Entry 6TA1 (electron microscopy, 3.10 A resolution); this record covers chains A and K of the 12 polymer chains in the assembly.

Chain A (and K):
Protein: Fatty acid synthase subunit alpha
Organism: Saccharomyces cerevisiae (strain ATCC 204508 / S288c)
Notes: EC 2.3.1.86, 1.1.1.100, 2.3.1.41; chain K of this document is another copy of the same molecule, construct and numbering; everything in this record applies to it too
Reference sequence: P19097 (FAS2_YEAST); numbering as in UniProt (aligned over 1-1887)
Amino-acid sequence (1887 residues; row label = number of the first residue in the row):
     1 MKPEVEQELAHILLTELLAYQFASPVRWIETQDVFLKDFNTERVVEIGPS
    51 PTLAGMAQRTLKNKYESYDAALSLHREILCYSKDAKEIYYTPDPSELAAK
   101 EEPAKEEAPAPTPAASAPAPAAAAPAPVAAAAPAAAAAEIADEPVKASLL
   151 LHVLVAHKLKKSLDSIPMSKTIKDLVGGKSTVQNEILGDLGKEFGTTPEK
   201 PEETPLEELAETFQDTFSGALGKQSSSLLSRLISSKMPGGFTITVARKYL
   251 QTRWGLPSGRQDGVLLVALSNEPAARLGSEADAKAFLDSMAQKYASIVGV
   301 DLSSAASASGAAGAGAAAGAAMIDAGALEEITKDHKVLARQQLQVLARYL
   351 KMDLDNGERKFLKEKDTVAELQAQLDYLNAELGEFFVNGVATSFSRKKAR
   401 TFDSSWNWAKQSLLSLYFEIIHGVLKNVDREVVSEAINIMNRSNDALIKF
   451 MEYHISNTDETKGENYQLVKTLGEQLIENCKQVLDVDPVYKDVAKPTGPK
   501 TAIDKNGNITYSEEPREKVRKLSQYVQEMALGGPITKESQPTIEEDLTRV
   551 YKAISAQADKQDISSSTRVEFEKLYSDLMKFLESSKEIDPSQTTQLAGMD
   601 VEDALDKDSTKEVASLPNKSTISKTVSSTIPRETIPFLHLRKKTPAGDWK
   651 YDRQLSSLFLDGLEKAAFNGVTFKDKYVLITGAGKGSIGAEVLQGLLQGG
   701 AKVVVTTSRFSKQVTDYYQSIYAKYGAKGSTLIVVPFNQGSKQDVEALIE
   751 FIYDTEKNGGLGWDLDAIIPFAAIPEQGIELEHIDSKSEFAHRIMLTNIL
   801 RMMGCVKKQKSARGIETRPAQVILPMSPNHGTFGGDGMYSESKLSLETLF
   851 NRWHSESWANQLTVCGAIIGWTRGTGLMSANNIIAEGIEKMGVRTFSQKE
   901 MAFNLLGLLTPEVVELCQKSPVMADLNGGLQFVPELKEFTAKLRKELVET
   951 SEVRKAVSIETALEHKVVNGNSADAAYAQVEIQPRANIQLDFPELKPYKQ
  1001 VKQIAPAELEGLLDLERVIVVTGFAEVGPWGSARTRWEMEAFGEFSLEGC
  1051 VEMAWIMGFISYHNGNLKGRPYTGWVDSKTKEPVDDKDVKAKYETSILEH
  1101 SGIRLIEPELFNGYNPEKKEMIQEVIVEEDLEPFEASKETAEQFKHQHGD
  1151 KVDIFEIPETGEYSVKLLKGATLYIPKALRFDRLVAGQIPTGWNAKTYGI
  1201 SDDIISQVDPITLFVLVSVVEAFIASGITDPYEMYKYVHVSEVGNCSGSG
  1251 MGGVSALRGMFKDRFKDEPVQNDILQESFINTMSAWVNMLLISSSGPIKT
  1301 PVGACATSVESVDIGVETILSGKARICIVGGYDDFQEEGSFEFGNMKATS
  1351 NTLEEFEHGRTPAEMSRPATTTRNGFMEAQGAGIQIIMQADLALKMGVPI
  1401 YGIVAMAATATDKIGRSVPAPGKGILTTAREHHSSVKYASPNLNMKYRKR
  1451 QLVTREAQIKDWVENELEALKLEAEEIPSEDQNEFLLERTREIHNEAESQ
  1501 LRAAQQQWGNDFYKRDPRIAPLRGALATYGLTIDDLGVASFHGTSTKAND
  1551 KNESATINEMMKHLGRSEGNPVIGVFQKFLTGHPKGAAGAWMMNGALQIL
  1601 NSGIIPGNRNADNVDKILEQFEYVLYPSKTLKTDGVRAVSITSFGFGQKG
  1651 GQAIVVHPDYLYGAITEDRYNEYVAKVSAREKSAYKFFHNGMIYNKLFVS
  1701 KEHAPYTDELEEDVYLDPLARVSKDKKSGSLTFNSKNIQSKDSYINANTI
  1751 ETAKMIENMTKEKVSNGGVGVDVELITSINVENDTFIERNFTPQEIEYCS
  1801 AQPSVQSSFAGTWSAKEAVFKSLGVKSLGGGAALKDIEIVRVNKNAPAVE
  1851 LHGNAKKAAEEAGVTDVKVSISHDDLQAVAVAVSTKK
Unresolved in the structure: 95-139, 303-327, 540-602, 1745-1746, 1767, 1887
Modified / non-standard residues: Ser1440 (phosphoserine; SEP)
UniProt features mapped onto this chain:
  - active site (For beta-ketoacyl synthase activity): Cys1305, His1542, His1583
  - binding site (acetyl-CoA): Asp1772 to Glu1774, Tyr1798, Ser1808, Glu1817 to Ser1827, Arg1841 to Lys1844, Ile1871 to His1873
  - binding site (Mg(2+)): Asp1772, Val1773, Glu1774, Ser1872, His1873
  - modified residue: Ser50 (Phosphoserine), Ser180 (O-(pantetheine 4'-phosphoryl)serine), Ser523 (Phosphoserine), Ser958 (Phosphoserine), Ser1440 (Phosphoserine)
  - cross-link: Lys37 (Glycyl lysine isopeptide (Lys-Gly) (interchain with G-Cter in ubiquitin))
  - mutagenesis: Gly1250 (G1250S: Cerulenin-resistance), Val1769 (V1769D: Does not affect oligomerization; when associated with S-1771 and L-1773 or S-1771; L-1773; S-1879 and E-1881), Gly1770 (G1770D: Loss of transferase activity), Val1771 (V1771S: Does not affect oligomerization but lacks transferase activity; when associated with D-1769 and L-1773 or D-1769; L-1773; S-1879 and E-1881), Asp1772 (D1772S: Loss of transferase activity; when associated with S-1774), Val1773 (V1773L: Does not affect oligomerization but lacks transferase activity; when associated with D-1769 and S-1771 or D-1769; S-1771; S-1879 and E-1881), Glu1774 (E1774S: Loss of transferase activity; when associated with S-1772), Arg1841 (R1841A: Loss off transferase activity), Val1879 (V1879S: Does not affect oligomerization but lacks transferase activity; when associated with D-1769; S-1771; L-1773 and E-1881), Val1881 (V1881E: Does not affect oligomerization but lacks transferase activity; when associated with D-1769; S-1771; L-1773 and S-1879)
Residues lining bound ligands: NADPH (NDP; NADPH dihydro-nicotinamide-adenine-dinucleotide phosphate): Gly682, Ala683, Gly684, Ser687, Ile688, Thr706, Thr707, Ser708, Arg709, Asn738, Gln739, Gly740, Phe771, Ala772, Ala773, Ile774, Phe790, Ile794, Pro825, Met826, Ser827, Tyr839, Lys843, Ile869, Gly870, Thr872, Thr875, Gly876, Leu877, Met878
What the authors report for this chain:
  - post-translational modification sites: Ser1440
  - contacts within the chain: Ser1440-Asp1516, Ser1440-Arg1518
  - catalytic residues: Tyr839
  - binding site for NADPH: Tyr839
  - mutagenesis - Y839F: abolished catalytic activity (citing earlier work)

Interface between chain A and chain K:
Contacting residue pairs (324):
  Glu1016(A) with Arg1515(K), salt bridge
  Glu1117(A) with His1146(K)
  Lys1118(A) with His1146(K), hydrogen bond (side chain-backbone); Gln1147(K)
  Glu1120(A) with Gln1147(K); Phe1265(K)
  Met1121(A) with Phe1265(K); Asp1267(K)
  Ile1122(A) with Ile1122(K), hydrophobic; Tyr1174(K), hydrophobic; Phe1265(K), hydrogen bond (backbone-backbone); Lys1266(K)
  Gln1123(A) with Thr1140(K); Phe1144(K)
  Glu1128(A) with Pro1133(K)
  Leu1131(A) with Leu1131(K), hydrophobic
  Pro1133(A) with Glu1128(K)
  Phe1134(A) with Ile1175(K), hydrophobic
  Thr1140(A) with Gln1123(K)
  Gln1143(A) with Lys1177(K); Ala1178(K), hydrogen bond (backbone-backbone)
  Phe1144(A) with Gln1123(K); Ile1175(K), hydrophobic; Pro1176(K); Lys1177(K)
  His1146(A) with Glu1117(K); Lys1118(K), hydrogen bond (backbone-side chain); Arg1180(K)
  Gln1147(A) with Lys1118(K); Glu1120(K); Pro1176(K); Lys1177(K), hydrogen bond (side chain-backbone); Ala1178(K)
  His1148(A) with Ile1175(K); Pro1176(K), hydrogen bond (side chain-backbone)
  Leu1167(A) with Ile1175(K), hydrophobic
  Thr1172(A) with Pro1176(K)
  Leu1173(A) with Leu1173(K), hydrophobic; Ile1175(K), hydrophobic
  Tyr1174(A) with Ile1122(K), hydrophobic; Tyr1174(K), hydrogen bond (backbone-backbone); Pro1176(K), hydrophobic
  Ile1175(A) with Phe1134(K), hydrophobic; Phe1144(K), hydrophobic; His1148(K); Leu1167(K), hydrophobic; Leu1173(K), hydrophobic
  Pro1176(A) with Phe1144(K); Gln1147(K); His1148(K), hydrogen bond (backbone-side chain); Thr1172(K); Tyr1174(K), hydrophobic
  Lys1177(A) with Gln1143(K); Phe1144(K); Gln1147(K), hydrogen bond (backbone-side chain)
  Ala1178(A) with Gln1143(K), hydrogen bond (backbone-backbone); Gln1147(K)
  Arg1180(A) with His1146(K)
  Ser1241(A) with Thr1427(K); Arg1430(K)
  Glu1242(A) with Arg1430(K), salt bridge
  Met1251(A) with Leu1275(K), hydrophobic; Phe1279(K), hydrophobic
  Val1254(A) with Phe1261(K), hydrophobic
  Leu1257(A) with Leu1257(K), hydrophobic; Phe1261(K), hydrophobic
  Arg1258(A) with Phe1261(K)
  Met1260(A) with Glu1342(K)
  Phe1261(A) with Val1254(K), hydrophobic; Leu1257(K), hydrophobic; Arg1258(K); Phe1261(K), hydrophobic; Lys1262(K); Glu1338(K)
  Lys1262(A) with Phe1261(K); Phe1265(K)
  Arg1264(A) with Phe1341(K); Glu1342(K), salt bridge; Asn1345(K)
  Phe1265(A) with Glu1120(K); Met1121(K); Ile1122(K), hydrogen bond (backbone-backbone); Lys1262(K); Lys1266(K)
  Lys1266(A) with Ile1122(K); Phe1265(K)
  Asp1267(A) with Met1121(K)
  Asn1272(A) with Asn1345(K); Met1346(K)
  Ile1274(A) with Glu1342(K)
  Leu1275(A) with Met1251(K), hydrophobic; Glu1342(K); Phe1343(K), hydrophobic
  Gln1276(A) with Val1418(K)
  Phe1279(A) with Met1251(K), hydrophobic; Ala1304(K), hydrophobic
  Ile1280(A) with Ile1280(K), hydrophobic
  Asn1281(A) with Val1302(K); Gly1303(K), hydrogen bond (side chain-backbone); Ala1304(K); Phe1646(K), hydrogen bond (side chain-backbone); Lys1649(K)
  Ala1285(A) with Gln1648(K)
  Asn1288(A) with Thr1411(K); Lys1413(K); Ile1414(K); Gln1648(K)
  Met1289(A) with Ile1414(K); Gly1415(K); Arg1416(K); Ser1417(K); Val1418(K), hydrophobic; Gln1648(K)
  Leu1290(A) with Arg1416(K)
  Leu1291(A) with Ile1414(K)
  Ile1292(A) with Ile1414(K)
  Ser1293(A) with Lys1413(K); Ile1414(K)
  Ser1294(A) with Thr1411(K); Asp1412(K)
  Ser1295(A) with Ala1410(K); Thr1411(K), hydrogen bond (side chain-backbone); Asp1412(K)
  Gly1296(A) with Thr1409(K); Ala1410(K); Thr1411(K), hydrogen bond (backbone-side chain)
  Pro1297(A) with Thr1409(K)
  Ile1298(A) with Glu1310(K); Thr1409(K); Thr1411(K); Lys1649(K), hydrogen bond (backbone-side chain)
  Lys1299(A) with Glu1310(K); Asp1313(K), salt bridge; Ile1314(K); Thr1409(K)
  Thr1300(A) with Thr1300(K); Pro1301(K); Val1302(K), hydrogen bond (backbone-backbone); Glu1310(K), hydrogen bond (backbone-side chain); Lys1649(K)
  Pro1301(A) with Thr1300(K)
  Val1302(A) with Asn1281(K); Thr1300(K), hydrogen bond (backbone-backbone); Val1302(K), hydrophobic
  Gly1303(A) with Asn1281(K), hydrogen bond (backbone-side chain)
  Ala1304(A) with Phe1279(K), hydrophobic; Asn1281(K)
  Glu1310(A) with Ile1298(K); Lys1299(K); Thr1300(K), hydrogen bond (side chain-backbone)
  Asp1313(A) with Lys1299(K), salt bridge; Lys1323(K), salt bridge
  Ile1314(A) with Lys1299(K)
  Glu1317(A) with Glu1317(K); Ser1321(K), hydrogen bond; Lys1323(K), salt bridge
  Ser1321(A) with Glu1317(K), hydrogen bond
  Lys1323(A) with Asp1313(K), salt bridge; Glu1317(K), salt bridge; Ala1407(K), hydrogen bond (side chain-backbone)
  Glu1338(A) with Phe1261(K)
  Phe1341(A) with Arg1264(K)
  Glu1342(A) with Met1260(K); Arg1264(K), salt bridge; Ile1274(K); Leu1275(K)
  Phe1343(A) with Leu1275(K), hydrophobic
  Asn1345(A) with Arg1264(K); Asn1272(K)
  Met1346(A) with Asn1272(K)
  Ala1407(A) with Lys1323(K), hydrogen bond (backbone-side chain)
  Thr1409(A) with Gly1296(K); Pro1297(K); Ile1298(K); Lys1299(K)
  Ala1410(A) with Ser1295(K); Gly1296(K)
  Thr1411(A) with Asn1288(K); Ser1294(K); Ser1295(K), hydrogen bond (backbone-side chain); Gly1296(K), hydrogen bond (side chain-backbone); Ile1298(K)
  Asp1412(A) with Ser1294(K); Ser1295(K); Tyr1706(K); Tyr1715(K)
  Lys1413(A) with Asn1288(K); Ser1293(K); Tyr1706(K); Asp1708(K), salt bridge; Glu1711(K), salt bridge
  Ile1414(A) with Asn1288(K); Met1289(K); Leu1291(K); Ile1292(K); Ser1293(K)
  Gly1415(A) with Met1289(K)
  Arg1416(A) with Met1289(K); Leu1290(K); Lys1701(K)
  Ser1417(A) with Met1289(K)
  Val1418(A) with Gln1276(K); Met1289(K), hydrophobic
  Lys1423(A) with Glu1712(K), salt bridge; Tyr1715(K)
  Leu1426(A) with Tyr1715(K), hydrophobic; Leu1716(K), hydrophobic
  Thr1427(A) with Ser1241(K); Tyr1715(K)
  Arg1430(A) with Ser1241(K); Glu1242(K), salt bridge; Tyr1715(K); Leu1716(K); Asp1717(K)
  Glu1431(A) with Leu1716(K), hydrogen bond (backbone-backbone); Pro1718(K); Gln1739(K)
  His1432(A) with Asp1717(K), salt bridge; Pro1718(K); Leu1719(K); Gln1739(K); Ser1740(K), hydrogen bond (side chain-backbone); Ser1743(K); Tyr1744(K)
  His1433(A) with Gln1739(K), hydrogen bond (backbone-side chain)
  Ser1434(A) with Ser1740(K); Lys1741(K); Tyr1744(K)
  Ser1435(A) with Glu1484(K); Glu1488(K); Lys1741(K), hydrogen bond; Tyr1744(K)
  Lys1437(A) with Glu1484(K); Glu1488(K)
  Tyr1438(A) with Ile1477(K); Asp1481(K); Phe1485(K), hydrophobic; Glu1488(K), hydrogen bond (backbone-side chain)
  Ser1440(A) with Glu1492(K)
  Pro1441(A) with Arg1489(K); Glu1492(K)
  Asn1442(A) with Glu1492(K), hydrogen bond (backbone-side chain); Glu1496(K)
  Tyr1447(A) with Glu1466(K), hydrogen bond; Glu1496(K), hydrogen bond
  Gln1451(A) with Trp1462(K), hydrogen bond
  Arg1455(A) with Arg1455(K)
  Gln1458(A) with Gln1458(K)
  Trp1462(A) with Gln1451(K), hydrogen bond
  Glu1466(A) with Tyr1447(K), hydrogen bond
  Ile1477(A) with Tyr1438(K)
  Asp1481(A) with Tyr1438(K)
  Glu1484(A) with Ser1435(K); Lys1437(K)
  Phe1485(A) with Tyr1438(K), hydrophobic
  Glu1488(A) with Ser1435(K); Lys1437(K); Tyr1438(K), hydrogen bond (side chain-backbone)
  Arg1489(A) with Pro1441(K)
  Arg1491(A) with Pro1517(K)
  Glu1492(A) with Ser1440(K); Pro1441(K); Asn1442(K), hydrogen bond (side chain-backbone)
  Asn1495(A) with Arg1515(K)
  Glu1496(A) with Asn1442(K); Tyr1447(K), hydrogen bond
  Glu1498(A) with Arg1515(K)
  Ser1499(A) with Gln1507(K), hydrogen bond
  Gln1500(A) with Trp1508(K)
  Ala1503(A) with Gln1507(K)
  Gln1507(A) with Ser1499(K), hydrogen bond; Ala1503(K)
  Trp1508(A) with Gln1500(K)
  Arg1515(A) with Glu1016(K), salt bridge; Asn1495(K); Glu1498(K)
  Pro1517(A) with Arg1491(K); Pro1718(K)
  Arg1518(A) with Tyr1744(K)
  Glu1559(A) with Glu1712(K); Leu1716(K)
  His1563(A) with Leu1716(K)
  Phe1646(A) with Asn1281(K), hydrogen bond (backbone-side chain)
  Gln1648(A) with Ala1285(K); Asn1288(K); Met1289(K)
  Lys1649(A) with Asn1281(K); Ile1298(K), hydrogen bond (side chain-backbone); Thr1300(K)
  Lys1701(A) with Arg1416(K)
  Tyr1706(A) with Asp1412(K); Lys1413(K)
  Asp1708(A) with Lys1413(K), salt bridge
  Glu1711(A) with Lys1413(K), salt bridge
  Glu1712(A) with Lys1423(K), salt bridge; Glu1559(K)
  Tyr1715(A) with Asp1412(K); Lys1423(K); Leu1426(K), hydrophobic; Thr1427(K); Arg1430(K)
  Leu1716(A) with Leu1426(K), hydrophobic; Arg1430(K); Glu1431(K), hydrogen bond (backbone-backbone); Glu1559(K); His1563(K)
  Asp1717(A) with Arg1430(K); His1432(K), salt bridge
  Pro1718(A) with Glu1431(K); His1432(K); Pro1517(K)
  Leu1719(A) with His1432(K)
  Gln1739(A) with Glu1431(K); His1432(K); His1433(K), hydrogen bond (side chain-backbone)
  Ser1740(A) with His1432(K), hydrogen bond (backbone-side chain); Ser1434(K)
  Lys1741(A) with Ser1434(K); Ser1435(K), hydrogen bond
  Ser1743(A) with His1432(K)
  Tyr1744(A) with His1432(K); Ser1434(K); Ser1435(K); Arg1518(K)
Also at the interface, not in a pair above, chain A (167 interface residues in all): Glu1129, Glu1132, Leu1179, Tyr1232, Gly1250, Gln1271, Asp1273, Thr1282, Trp1286, Gly1339, Ala1408, Pro1419, Gly1424, Ala1429, Val1436, Ala1439, Gly1647, Ser1700, Glu1702, His1703, Ala1704
Also at the interface, not in a pair above, chain K (167 interface residues in all): Glu1129, Glu1132, Leu1179, Tyr1232, Gly1250, Gln1271, Asp1273, Thr1282, Trp1286, Gly1339, Ala1408, Pro1419, Gly1424, Ala1429, Val1436, Ala1439, Gly1647, Ser1700, Glu1702, His1703, Ala1704

Summary:
Chain A and chain K each contribute 167 residues to their interface, with 49 hydrogen bonds and 20 salt
bridges. Polar pairs include Glu1016(A)-Arg1515(K), Glu1242(A)-Arg1430(K) and Arg1264(A)-Glu1342(K). Bound to
chain A: NADPH. The paper reports the catalytic residue Tyr839(A); Y839F of chain A abolishes catalytic
activity.
Both chains are Fatty acid synthase subunit alpha (Saccharomyces cerevisiae (strain ATCC 204508 / S288c)).
Entry 6TA1 (Fatty acid synthase of S. cerevisiae) was determined by electron microscopy.
